Entry 1LNA (X-ray diffraction, 1.90 A resolution); this record covers chain E.

# Chain E
Molecule: Thermolysin
Organism: Bacillus thermoproteolyticus
Notes: EC 3.4.24.27
UniProtKB: P00800 (THER_BACTH); numbering as in UniProt (aligned over 1-316)
Amino-acid sequence (316 residues; each row starts with the number of its first residue):
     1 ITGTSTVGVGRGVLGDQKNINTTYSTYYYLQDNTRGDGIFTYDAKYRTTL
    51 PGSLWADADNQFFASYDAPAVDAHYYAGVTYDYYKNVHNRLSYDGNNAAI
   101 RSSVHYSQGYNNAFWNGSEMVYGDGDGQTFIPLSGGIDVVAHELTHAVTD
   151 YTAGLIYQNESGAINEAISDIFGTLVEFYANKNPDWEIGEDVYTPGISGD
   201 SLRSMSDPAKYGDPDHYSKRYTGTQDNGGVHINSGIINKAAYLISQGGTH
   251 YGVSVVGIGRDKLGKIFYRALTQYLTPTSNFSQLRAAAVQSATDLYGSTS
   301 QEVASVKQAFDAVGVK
Metal / ion sites: Co2+ site 1: Asp57, Asp59, Gln61; Ca2+ site 1: Asp138, Glu177, Asp185, Glu187, Glu190; Co2+ site 2: His142, His146, Glu166; Ca2+ site 2: Glu177, Asn183, Asp185, Glu190; Ca2+ site 3: Tyr193, Thr194, Ile197, Asp200
Residues lining bound ligands: lysine / valine: Asn111, Asn112, Ala113, Phe130, Leu133, Val139, His142, Glu143, Ile188, Leu202, Arg203, His231

# In short
Chain E binds lysine / valine. Asp57, Asp59 and Gln61 coordinate Co2+ site 1. The Ca2+ site 1 is built by
Asp138, Glu177, Asp185, Glu187 and Glu190.
Chain E is Thermolysin (Bacillus thermoproteolyticus); the structure, A structural analysis of metal
substitutions in thermolysin, was determined by X-ray diffraction, deposited together with 1LNB, 1LNC, 1LND,
1LNE and 1LNF.
